Entry 9Q93 (electron microscopy, 6.60 A resolution (low resolution: residue-level contacts below are approximate; hydrogen-bond / salt-bridge calls are withheld)); this record covers chains C and D of the 14 polymer chains in the assembly.

Chain C:
Name: DNA-directed RNA polymerase subunit beta
Organism: Escherichia coli K-12
UniProt: P0A8V2 (RPOB_ECOLI); residue numbers follow UniProt; this construct covers 1-1341
Amino-acid sequence (1341 residues; numbered 1 to 1341; the number before each row is that of its first residue):
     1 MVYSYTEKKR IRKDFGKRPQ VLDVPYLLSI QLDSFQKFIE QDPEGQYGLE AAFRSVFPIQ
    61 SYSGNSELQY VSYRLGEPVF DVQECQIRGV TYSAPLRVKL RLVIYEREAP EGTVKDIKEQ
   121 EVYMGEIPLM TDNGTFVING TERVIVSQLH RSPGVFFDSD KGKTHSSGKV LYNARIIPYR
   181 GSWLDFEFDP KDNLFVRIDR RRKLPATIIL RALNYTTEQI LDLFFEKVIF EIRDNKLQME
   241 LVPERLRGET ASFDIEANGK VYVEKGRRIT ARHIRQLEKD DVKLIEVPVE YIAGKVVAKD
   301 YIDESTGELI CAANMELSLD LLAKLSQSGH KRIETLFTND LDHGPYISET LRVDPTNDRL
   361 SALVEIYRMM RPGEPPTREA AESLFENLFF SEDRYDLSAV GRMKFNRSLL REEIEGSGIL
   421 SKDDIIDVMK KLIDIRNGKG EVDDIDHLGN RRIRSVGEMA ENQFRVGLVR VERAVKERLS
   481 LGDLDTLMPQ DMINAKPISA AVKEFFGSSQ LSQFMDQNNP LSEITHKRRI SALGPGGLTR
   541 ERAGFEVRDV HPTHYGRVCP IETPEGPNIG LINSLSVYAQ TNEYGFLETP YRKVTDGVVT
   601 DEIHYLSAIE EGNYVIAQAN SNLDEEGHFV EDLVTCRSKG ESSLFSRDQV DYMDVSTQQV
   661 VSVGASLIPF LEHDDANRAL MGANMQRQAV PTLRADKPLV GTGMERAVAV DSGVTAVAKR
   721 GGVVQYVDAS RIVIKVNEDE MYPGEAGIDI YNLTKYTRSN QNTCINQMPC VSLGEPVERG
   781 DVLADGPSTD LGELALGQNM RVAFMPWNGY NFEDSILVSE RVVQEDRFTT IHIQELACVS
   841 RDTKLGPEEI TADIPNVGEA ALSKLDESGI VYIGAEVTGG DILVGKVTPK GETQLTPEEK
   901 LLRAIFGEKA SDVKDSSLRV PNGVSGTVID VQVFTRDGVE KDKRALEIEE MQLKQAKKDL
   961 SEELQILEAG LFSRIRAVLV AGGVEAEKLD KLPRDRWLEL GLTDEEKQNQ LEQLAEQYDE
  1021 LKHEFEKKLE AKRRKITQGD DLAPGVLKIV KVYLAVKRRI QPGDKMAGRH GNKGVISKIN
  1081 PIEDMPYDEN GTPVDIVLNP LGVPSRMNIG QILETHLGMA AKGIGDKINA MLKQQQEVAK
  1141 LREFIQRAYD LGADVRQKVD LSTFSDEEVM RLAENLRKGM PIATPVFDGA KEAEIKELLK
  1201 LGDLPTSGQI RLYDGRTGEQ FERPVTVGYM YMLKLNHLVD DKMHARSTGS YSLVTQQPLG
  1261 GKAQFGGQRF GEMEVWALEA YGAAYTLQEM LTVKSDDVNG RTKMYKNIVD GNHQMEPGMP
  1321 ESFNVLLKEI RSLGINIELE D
Swiss-Prot annotation at these positions:
  - modified residue (N6-acetyllysine): Lys1022, Lys1200
  - mutagenesis: Ile561 (I561S: Resistant to antibiotics salinamide A and B), Ile569 (I569S: Resistant to antibiotics salinamide A and B), Ala665 (A665E: Resistant to antibiotics salinamide A and B), Asp675 (D675A/G: Resistant to antibiotics salinamide A and B), Asn677 (N677H/K: Resistant to antibiotics salinamide A and B), Leu680 (L680M: Resistant to antibiotics salinamide A and B), Glu813 (E813K: Disrupts the enzyme's active center)

Chain D:
Name: DNA-directed RNA polymerase subunit beta'
Organism: Escherichia coli K-12
Notes: EC 2.7.7.6
UniProt: P0A8T7 (RPOC_ECOLI); residue numbers follow UniProt; this construct covers 1-1407
Amino-acid sequence (1407 residues; row label = number of the first residue in the row):
     1 MKDLLKFLKA QTKTEEFDAI KIALASPDMI RSWSFGEVKK PETINYRTFK PERDGLFCAR
    61 IFGPVKDYEC LCGKYKRLKH RGVICEKCGV EVTQTKVRRE RMGHIELASP TAHIWFLKSL
   121 PSRIGLLLDM PLRDIERVLY FESYVVIEGG MTNLERQQIL TEEQYLDALE EFGDEFDAKM
   181 GAEAIQALLK SMDLEQECEQ LREELNETNS ETKRKKLTKR IKLLEAFVQS GNKPEWMILT
   241 VLPVLPPDLR PLVPLDGGRF ATSDLNDLYR RVINRNNRLK RLLDLAAPDI IVRNEKRMLQ
   301 EAVDALLDNG RRGRAITGSN KRPLKSLADM IKGKQGRFRQ NLLGKRVDYS GRSVITVGPY
   361 LRLHQCGLPK KMALELFKPF IYGKLELRGL ATTIKAAKKM VEREEAVVWD ILDEVIREHP
   421 VLLNRAPTLH RLGIQAFEPV LIEGKAIQLH PLVCAAYNAD FDGDQMAVHV PLTLEAQLEA
   481 RALMMSTNNI LSPANGEPII VPSQDVVLGL YYMTRDCVNA KGEGMVLTGP KEAERLYRSG
   541 LASLHARVKV RITEYEKDAN GELVAKTSLK DTTVGRAILW MIVPKGLPYS IVNQALGKKA
   601 ISKMLNTCYR ILGLKPTVIF ADQIMYTGFA YAARSGASVG IDDMVIPEKK HEIISEAEAE
   661 VAEIQEQFQS GLVTAGERYN KVIDIWAAAN DRVSKAMMDN LQTETVINRD GQEEKQVSFN
   721 SIYMMADSGA RGSAAQIRQL AGMRGLMAKP DGSIIETPIT ANFREGLNVL QYFISTHGAR
   781 KGLADTALKT ANSGYLTRRL VDVAQDLVVT EDDCGTHEGI MMTPVIEGGD VKEPLRDRVL
   841 GRVTAEDVLK PGTADILVPR NTLLHEQWCD LLEENSVDAV KVRSVVSCDT DFGVCAHCYG
   901 RDLARGHIIN KGEAIGVIAA QSIGEPGTQL TMRTFHIGGA ASRAAAESSI QVKNKGSIKL
   961 SNVKSVVNSS GKLVITSRNT ELKLIDEFGR TKESYKVPYG AVLAKGDGEQ VAGGETVANW
  1021 DPHTMPVITE VSGFVRFTDM IDGQTITRQT DELTGLSSLV VLDSAERTAG GKDLRPALKI
  1081 VDAQGNDVLI PGTDMPAQYF LPGKAIVQLE DGVQISSGDT LARIPQESGG TKDITGGLPR
  1141 VADLFEARRP KEPAILAEIS GIVSFGKETK GKRRLVITPV DGSDPYEEMI PKWRQLNVFE
  1201 GERVERGDVI SDGPEAPHDI LRLRGVHAVT RYIVNEVQDV YRLQGVKIND KHIEVIVRQM
  1261 LRKATIVNAG SSDFLEGEQV EYSRVKIANR ELEANGKVGA TYSRDLLGIT KASLATESFI
  1321 SAASFQETTR VLTEAAVAGK RDELRGLKEN VIVGRLIPAG TGYAYHQDRM RRRAAGEAPA
  1381 APQVTAEDAS ASLAELLNAG LGGSDNE
Unresolved in the structure: 1, 934-946, 1050-1056, 1068-1074, 1089-1096, 1127-1132, 1377-1407
Swiss-Prot annotation at these positions:
  - binding site (Zn(2+)): Cys70, Cys72, Cys85, Cys88, Cys814, Cys888, Cys895, Cys898
  - binding site (Mg(2+)): Asp460, Asp462, Asp464
  - modified residue: Lys983 (N6-acetyllysine)
  - mutagenesis: Gln504 (Q504P: Resistant to antibiotics salinamide A and B), Asn690 (N690D: Resistant to antibiotics salinamide A and B), Met697 (M697V: Resistant to antibiotics salinamide A and B), Ala735 (A735T: Resistant to antibiotics salinamide A and B), Arg738 (R738C/H/P/S: Resistant to antibiotics salinamide A and B), Ala748 (A748E: Resistant to antibiotics salinamide A and B), Pro758 (P758S/T: Resistant to antibiotics salinamide A and B), Phe763 (F763C: Resistant to antibiotics salinamide A and B), Ser775 (S775A: Resistant to antibiotics salinamide A and B), Ala779 (A779T/V: Resistant to antibiotics salinamide A and B), Arg780 (R780C: Resistant to antibiotics salinamide A and B), Gly782 (G782A/C: Resistant to antibiotics salinamide A and B), 1 further mutagenesis entry in UniProt

Chain C / chain D interface:
Pairs across the interface (60):
  Glu672(C) - Gly766(D)
  Glu672(C) - Leu767(D)
  His673(C) - Phe763(D)
  Phe804(C) - Ser638(D)
  Met805(C) - Gly636(D)
  Pro806(C) - Ala633(D)
  Pro806(C) - Gly636(D)
  Trp807(C) - Ala633(D)
  Asn808(C) - Pro359(D)
  Asn808(C) - Phe629(D)
  Asn808(C) - Ala633(D)
  Gly809(C) - Pro359(D)
  Gly809(C) - Phe629(D)
  Tyr810(C) - Val357(D)
  Tyr810(C) - Pro359(D)
  Asp814(C) - Phe461(D)
  Ser1077(C) - Thr356(D)
  Pro1100(C) - Ala637(D)
  Leu1101(C) - Arg731(D)
  Pro1104(C) - Gly732(D)
  Ile1109(C) - Phe763(D)
  Glu1222(C) - Ser635(D)
  Arg1223(C) - Ser635(D)
  Val1225(C) - Ser638(D)
  Lys1242(C) - Arg352(D)
  His1244(C) - Gly351(D)
  His1244(C) - Arg352(D)
  Ala1245(C) - Met372(D)
  Arg1246(C) - Asp348(D)
  Arg1246(C) - Tyr349(D)
  Ser1247(C) - Asp348(D)
  Ser1247(C) - Glu375(D)
  Pro1258(C) - Arg346(D)
  Gly1267(C) - Arg346(D)
  Gln1268(C) - Arg346(D)
  Gln1268(C) - Val347(D)
  Arg1269(C) - Gly344(D)
  Arg1269(C) - Lys345(D)
  Arg1269(C) - Arg346(D)
  Phe1270(C) - Lys345(D)
  Met1273(C) - Thr428(D)
  Glu1274(C) - Thr428(D)
  Gly1282(C) - Gly1360(D)
  Tyr1285(C) - Glu475(D)
  Lys1294(C) - Lys345(D)
  Lys1294(C) - Arg346(D)
  Lys1294(C) - Val347(D)
  Lys1294(C) - Asp348(D)
  Ser1295(C) - Lys345(D)
  Gly1318(C) - Thr14(D)
  Arg1331(C) - Pro243(D)
  Ser1332(C) - Pro243(D)
  Asn1336(C) - Ala23(D)
  Asn1336(C) - Leu24(D)
  Asn1336(C) - Ala25(D)
  Glu1338(C) - Lys21(D)
  Glu1340(C) - Asp18(D)
  Glu1340(C) - Ala19(D)
  Asp1341(C) - Asp18(D)
  Asp1341(C) - Ala19(D)
Interface residues without a listed pair, chain C (59 interface residues in all): Ala676, Asn677, Pro1062, Gly1063, Val1103, Ser1105, Met1243, Val1275, Ala1277, Ala1280, Ala1284, Ile1308, His1313, Pro1317, Leu1333, Gly1334, Ile1335, Leu1339
Interface residues without a listed pair, chain D (61 interface residues in all): Phe17, His113, Leu327, Leu343, Ser350, Val354, Pro379, His430, Lys445, Ala446, Asp460, Leu472, Thr473, Leu474, Ala476, Ala632, Arg634, Val639, Ser775, Ala779, Val917, Gly1354, Ala1359, Thr1361, Gly1362

In short:
Chain C and chain D form an interface of 59 and 61 residues respectively. From UniProt: 7 mutagenesis sites on
chain C; 8 Zn2+-binding residues, 3 Mg2+-binding residues and 13 mutagenesis sites on chain D.
Chain C is DNA-directed RNA polymerase subunit beta and chain D is DNA-directed RNA polymerase subunit beta',
both from Escherichia coli K-12; the structure, CryoEM structure of bacterial transcription intermediate
complex mediated by activator PspF containing nifH promoter DNA containing ..., was determined by electron
microscopy, deposited together with 9Q91, 9Q92, 9Q94, 9Q95, 9Q96, 9Q97 and 9Q98.
